8YFR - chains R and S of the 14 polymer chains in the assembly; structure by electron microscopy, 3.40 A resolution.

== Chain R ==
Name: 5'-3' exoribonuclease
From: Komagataella phaffii
Notes: EC 3.1.13.-
UniProtKB: F2QV79 (F2QV79_KOMPC); numbering as in UniProt (aligned over 1-994)
Chain sequence (1006 residues; row label = number of the first residue in the row):
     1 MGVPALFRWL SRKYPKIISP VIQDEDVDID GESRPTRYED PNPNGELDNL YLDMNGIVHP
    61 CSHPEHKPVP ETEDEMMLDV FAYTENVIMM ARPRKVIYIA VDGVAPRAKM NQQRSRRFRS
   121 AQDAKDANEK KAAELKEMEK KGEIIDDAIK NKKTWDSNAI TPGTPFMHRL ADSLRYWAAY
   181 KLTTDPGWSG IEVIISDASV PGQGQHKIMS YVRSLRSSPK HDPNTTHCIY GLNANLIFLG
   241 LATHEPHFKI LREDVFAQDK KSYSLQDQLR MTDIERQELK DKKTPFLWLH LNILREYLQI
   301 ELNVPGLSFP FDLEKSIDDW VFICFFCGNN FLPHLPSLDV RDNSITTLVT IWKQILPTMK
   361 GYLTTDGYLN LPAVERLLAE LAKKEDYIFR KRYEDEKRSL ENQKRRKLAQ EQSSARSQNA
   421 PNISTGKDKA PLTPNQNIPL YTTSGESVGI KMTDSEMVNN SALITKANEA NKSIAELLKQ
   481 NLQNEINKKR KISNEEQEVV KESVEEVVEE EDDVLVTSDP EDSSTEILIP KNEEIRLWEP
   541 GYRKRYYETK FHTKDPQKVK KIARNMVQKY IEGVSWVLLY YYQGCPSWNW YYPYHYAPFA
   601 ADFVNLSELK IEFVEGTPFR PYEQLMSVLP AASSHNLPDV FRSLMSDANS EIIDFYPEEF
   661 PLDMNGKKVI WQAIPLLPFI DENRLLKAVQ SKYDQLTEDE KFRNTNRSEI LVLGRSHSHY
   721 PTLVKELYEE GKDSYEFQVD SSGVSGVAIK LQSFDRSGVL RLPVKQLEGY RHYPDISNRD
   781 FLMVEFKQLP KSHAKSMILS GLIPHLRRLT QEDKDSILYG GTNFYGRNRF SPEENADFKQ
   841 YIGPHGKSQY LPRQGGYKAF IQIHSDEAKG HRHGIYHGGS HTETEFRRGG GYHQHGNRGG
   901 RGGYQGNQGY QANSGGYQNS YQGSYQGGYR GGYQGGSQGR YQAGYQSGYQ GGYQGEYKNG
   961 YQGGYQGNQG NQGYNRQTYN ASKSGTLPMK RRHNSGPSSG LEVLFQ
Disordered / not traced: 122-155, 408-530, 821-836, 865-1006
Construct notes: engineered mutation Gln203 (Glu in F2QV79), Gln205 (Glu in F2QV79), Asn233 (Asp in F2QV79), Asn235 (Asp in F2QV79), Asn330 (Asp in F2QV79); expression tag (995-1006)
From the paper describing this entry:
  - mutagenesis - E203Q/E205Q/D233N/D235N/D330N: abolished catalytic activity

== Chain S ==
Name: Decapping nuclease
From: Komagataella phaffii
Notes: EC 3.6.1.-
UniProtKB: F2QLF5 (F2QLF5_KOMPC); residues 1-381 here = UniProt positions 1-381
Chain sequence (384 residues; numbered -2 to 381; the number before each row is that of its first residue; numbers below 1 keep their minus sign (Gly-2 is residue -2)):
    -2 GPGMSKEKIL PLAARSKKAM LRQPKQVAYF SRDLNYKTHP DRSNLSYYYL PDGDIDNSID
    58 LSVGSKHFLL GDSVELSKLD PILLALKEIE KESGAKTKDR IITWRGIMRK LLTLPYDSEE
   118 DFVLDVVSFD GQLFIQFNVP YLKSKDVQKQ GDTEFHKKLQ FSGYKFEKMA TLPKPWPECT
   178 RKEIDSRAKS KCNNIEQYGA IVRTGISRIK ILIGGAVACT ADYYDENDPL SRYIELKTTR
   238 TINQYKDMIA FEKKLFRTWA QCFLLGIPKI IYGFRDDNCI LRTVEEFSTN DIPLMVKNNP
   298 LNEQPKKENC YMSSINFYGA VVEWLNESVK DDQVWKLSYA KRNRQYLVLK EVTDENEKQQ
   358 IVDSAIPAWF KEWRSELRNS EGNI
Disordered / not traced: -2 to 0, 379-381
Construct notes: expression tag (-2 to 0); engineered mutation Ala213 (Glu in F2QLF5), Ala215 (Asp in F2QLF5)

== Interface between chain R and chain S ==
Contacting residue pairs (54; chain R residue first):
  Arg216(R) with Trp173(S); Pro174(S)
  Ser217(R) with Pro174(S)
  Pro219(R) with Asp219(S); Tyr220(S)
  Lys220(R) with Tyr220(S)
  Pro310(R) with Asn54(S)
  Phe311(R) with Asn54(S)
  Thr365(R) with Arg178(S)
  Asp366(R) with Arg178(S), salt bridge
  Ser792(R) with Pro174(S)
  Lys795(R) with Trp173(S), hydrogen bond (side chain-backbone); Pro174(S), hydrogen bond (side chain-backbone); Cys176(S), hydrogen bond (side chain-backbone)
  Met797(R) with Tyr46(S), hydrogen bond; Trp173(S), hydrophobic; Arg178(S); Ile181(S), hydrophobic
  Ile798(R) with Tyr46(S), hydrogen bond (backbone-side chain); Pro48(S), hydrophobic
  Leu799(R) with Trp173(S), hydrophobic
  Ser800(R) with Tyr46(S); Ala218(S)
  Ser848(R) with Glu283(S), hydrogen bond
  Gln849(R) with Leu47(S), hydrogen bond (side chain-backbone); Glu283(S), hydrogen bond (backbone-side chain)
  Tyr850(R) with Tyr45(S), hydrogen bond; Leu47(S), hydrogen bond (side chain-backbone); Pro48(S); Asp49(S); Val281(S); Glu283(S)
  Leu851(R) with Asp49(S)
  Arg853(R) with Asp49(S), salt bridge; Ile52(S); Asp53(S), salt bridge; Thr280(S)
  Gly855(R) with Ile239(S), hydrogen bond (backbone-backbone); Phe271(S)
  Gly856(R) with Phe271(S); Thr280(S); Glu282(S)
  Tyr857(R) with Phe248(S), hydrophobic; Phe271(S); Asn296(S)
  Lys858(R) with Glu283(S); Phe284(S); Met292(S)
  Phe860(R) with Ile239(S), hydrophobic; Met245(S), hydrophobic; Leu298(S), hydrophobic
  Ile861(R) with Pro297(S); Leu298(S), hydrophobic
  His864(R) with Leu298(S)
Also at the interface, not in a pair above, chain R (33 interface residues in all): Ser218, His221, Leu313, Glu314, His793, Lys847, Gln854
Also at the interface, not in a pair above, chain S (36 interface residues in all): Gly50, Glu175, Thr238, Asn240, Gln241, Arg279, Val293

== Overview ==
33 residues of chain R face 36 of chain S across their interface; the contacts include 11 hydrogen bonds and 3
salt bridges. Among the polar pairs are Asp366(R)-Arg178(S), Arg853(R)-Asp49(S) and Arg853(R)-Asp53(S). The
paper reports that E203Q/E205Q/D233N/D235N/D330N of chain R abolish catalytic activity.
Chain R is 5'-3' exoribonuclease and chain S is Decapping nuclease, both from Komagataella phaffii; the
structure, Cryo EM structure of Komagataella phaffii Rat1-Rai1 complex bound within the RNAPII cleft, was
determined by electron microscopy together with 8YF5, 8YFE and 8YFQ from the same study.
